3OUD - chains A and P of the 3 polymer chains in the assembly; structure by X-ray diffraction, 1.80 A resolution.

== Chain A ==
Protein: MDR HIV-1 protease
Source organism: Human immunodeficiency virus 1
UniProt: Q000H7 (Q000H7_9HIV1); numbering as in UniProt (aligned over 1-99)
Sequence (99 residues; row label = number of the first residue in the row):
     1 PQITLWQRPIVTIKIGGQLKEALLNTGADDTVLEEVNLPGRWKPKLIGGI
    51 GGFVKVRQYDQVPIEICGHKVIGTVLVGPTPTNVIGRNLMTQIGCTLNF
Sequence notes: conflict Asn25 (Asp in Q000H7), Glu35 (Asp in Q000H7), Val36 (Ile in Q000H7), Leu46 (Met in Q000H7)

== Chain P ==
Protein: CA/p2 substrate peptide
Sequence (7 residues; numbered 3 to 9; the number before each row is that of its first residue):
     3 RVLFEAM

== Chain A / chain P interface ==
Contacting residue pairs (12):
  Leu23(A) with Phe6(P), hydrophobic
  Asn25(A) with Leu5(P), hydrogen bond (side chain-backbone); Phe6(P)
  Gly27(A) with Arg3(P); Val4(P); Leu5(P), hydrogen bond (backbone-backbone)
  Ala28(A) with Arg3(P); Val4(P), hydrophobic
  Asp29(A) with Arg3(P), hydrogen bond (backbone-backbone); Val4(P)
  Thr82(A) with Phe6(P)
  Val84(A) with Phe6(P), hydrophobic
Other interface residues (no listed pair), chain A (9 interface residues in all): Arg8, Asp30
Other interface residues (no listed pair), chain P (5 interface residues in all): Glu7

== Summary ==
Chain A and chain P form an interface of 9 and 5 residues respectively; the contacts include 3 hydrogen bonds.
Polar pairs include Asn25(A)-Leu5(P), Gly27(A)-Leu5(P) and Asp29(A)-Arg3(P).
Chain A is MDR HIV-1 protease (Human immunodeficiency virus 1) and chain P is CA/p2 substrate peptide; the
structure, MDR769 HIV-1 protease complexed with CA/p2 hepta-peptide, was determined by X-ray diffraction
together with 3OTS, 3OTY, 3OU1, 3OU3, 3OU4, 3OUA, 3OUB and 3OUC from the same study.
